PDB entry 3DXA | X-ray diffraction, 3.50 A resolution | chains A and E of the 5 polymer chains in the assembly

Chain A:
Name: HLA class I histocompatibility complex HLA-B*4402
Organism: Homo sapiens
UniProt: P30481 (1B44_HUMAN); residues 1-276 here correspond to UniProt positions 25-300 (UniProt number = residue number + 24)
Chain sequence (276 residues; each row starts with the number of its first residue):
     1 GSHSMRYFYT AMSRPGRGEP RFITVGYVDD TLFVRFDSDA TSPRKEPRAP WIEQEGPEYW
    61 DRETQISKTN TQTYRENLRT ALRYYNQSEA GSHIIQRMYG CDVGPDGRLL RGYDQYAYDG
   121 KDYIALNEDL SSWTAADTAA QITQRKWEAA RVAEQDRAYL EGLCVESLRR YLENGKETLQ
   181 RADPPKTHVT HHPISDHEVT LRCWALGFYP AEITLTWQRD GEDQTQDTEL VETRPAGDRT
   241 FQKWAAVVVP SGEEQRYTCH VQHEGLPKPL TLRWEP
Sequence notes: engineered mutation Tyr116 (Asp140 in P30481)
Disulfides: Cys101-Cys164, Cys203-Cys259
Reported in the primary citation:
  - conformationally variable residues (side-chain flip): Glu76, Arg151, Gln155

Chain E:
Name: DM1 T cell receptor beta chain
Organism: Homo sapiens
Chain sequence (244 residues; numbered 2 to 257; 12 numbers in that range are skipped by the numbering (no residue carries them; nothing is unmodelled there); the number before each row is that of its first residue):
     2 TGVSQNPRHK ITKRGQNVTF RCDPISEHNR
    39 LYWYRQTLGQ GPEFLTYFQN EAQ
    66 LEKSRLLSDR FSAERP
    83 KGSFSTLEIQ RTEQGDSAMY LCASRYRDDS YNEQFFGPGT RLTVLEDLKN VFPPEVAVFE
   143 PSEAEISHTQ KATLVCLATG FYPDHVELSW WVNGKEVHSG VCTDPQPLKE QPALNDSRYA
   203 LSSRLRVSAT FWQNPRNHFR CQVQFYGLSE NDEWTQDRAK PVTQIVSAEA WGRAD
Disulfides: Cys23-Cys104, Cys158-Cys223

Chain A / chain E interface:
Residue-residue contacts (11):
  Gln65(A) - Glu67(E)  hydrogen bond
  Thr69(A) - Leu66(E)
  Gln72(A) - Gln57(E)
  Gln72(A) - Asn58(E)  hydrogen bond
  Gln72(A) - Glu59(E)
  Thr73(A) - Gln57(E)
  Glu76(A) - Asn30(E)  hydrogen bond
  Glu76(A) - Gln57(E)  hydrogen bond
  Glu76(A) - Asn58(E)
  Lys146(A) - Asp110(E)  salt bridge
  Ala150(A) - Ser112(E)
Other interface residues (no listed pair), chain E (10 interface residues in all): Arg31, Ala60
The authors on this interface:
  - specific contacts: Glu76(A)-Asn30(E), Lys146(A)-Asp110(E) (salt bridge), Gln57(E)-Glu76(A) (hydrogen bond), Gln57(E)-Gln72(A), Gln57(E)-Thr73(A), Asn58(E)-Gln72(A) (hydrogen bond), Asn58(E)-Glu76(A), Glu59(E)-Gln72(A), Leu66(E)-Thr69(A), Ser112(E)-Ala150(A)
  - interface residues, chain A: Thr73(A), Glu76(A)

Overview:
7 residues of chain A and 10 residues of chain E are in contact, with 4 hydrogen bonds and 1 salt bridge.
Among the polar pairs are Lys146(A)-Asp110(E), Gln65(A)-Glu67(E) and Gln72(A)-Asn58(E). The authors report
contacts between Glu76(A) and Asn30(E), Gln57(E) and Gln72(A) and Gln57(E) and Thr73(A) among others; a salt
bridge between Lys146(A) and Asp110(E); hydrogen bonds between Gln57(E) and Glu76(A) and Asn58(E) and
Gln72(A). From the paper: interface residues Thr73(A) and Glu76(A); conformational variability at Glu76(A),
Arg151(A) and Gln155(A).
Chain A is HLA class I histocompatibility complex HLA-B*4402 and chain E is DM1 T cell receptor beta chain,
both from Homo sapiens; the structure, Crystal Structure of the DM1 TCR in complex with HLA-B*4405 and decamer
EBV antigen, was determined by X-ray diffraction together with 3DX6, 3DX7, 3DX8 and 3DX9 from the same study.
